PDB entry 5TKJ | X-ray diffraction, 2.12 A resolution | chains A and B of the 3 polymer chains in the assembly

# Chain A
Protein: vFP1.01 chimeric mouse antibody heavy chain
From: Mus musculus
Notes: antibody fragment or engineered binder
Sequence (221 residues; numbered 1 to 216 plus 5 insertion-coded residues; the number before each row is that of its first residue; a row labelled like 82A-82C holds insertion residues (82A, then the next letters in order)):
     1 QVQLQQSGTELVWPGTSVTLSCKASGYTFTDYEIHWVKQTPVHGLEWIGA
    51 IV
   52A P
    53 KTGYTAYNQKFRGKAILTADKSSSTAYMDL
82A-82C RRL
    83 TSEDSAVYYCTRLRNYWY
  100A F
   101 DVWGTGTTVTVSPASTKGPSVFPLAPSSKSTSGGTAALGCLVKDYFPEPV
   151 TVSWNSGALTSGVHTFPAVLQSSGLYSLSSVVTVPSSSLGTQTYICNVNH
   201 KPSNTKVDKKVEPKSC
Not modelled in the structure: 127-133, 214-216
Disulfides: Cys-22/Cys-92, Cys-140/Cys-196

# Chain B
Protein: vFP1.01 chimeric mouse antibody light chain
From: Mus musculus
Notes: antibody fragment or engineered binder
Sequence (219 residues; numbered 1 to 214 plus 5 insertion-coded residues; the number before each row is that of its first residue; a row labelled like 27A-27E holds insertion residues (27A, then the next letters in order)):
     1 DFLMAQTPLSLPVSLGDQASISCRSSQ
27A-27E SIVYS
    28 DGNTYLEWYLQRPGQSPKLLIYKVSNRFSGVPDRFSGSGSGTDFTLRISR
    78 VEAEDLGIYYCFQGSHVPYTFGGGTKLEIKRTVAAPSVFIFPPSDEQLKS
   128 GTASVVCLLNNFYPREAKVQWKVDNALQSGNSQESVTEQDSKDSTYSLSS
   178 TLTLSKADYEKHKVYACEVTHQGLSSPVTKSFNRGEC
Not modelled in the structure: 214
Disulfides: Cys-23/Cys-88, Cys-134/Cys-194

# Interface between chain A and chain B
Contacting residue pairs (56; chain A residue first):
  His-35(A) / Tyr-96(B)
  Gln-39(A) / Gln-38(B)  hydrogen bond
  Gly-44(A) / Tyr-87(B)
  Leu-45(A) / Gln-38(B)
  Leu-45(A) / Tyr-87(B)  hydrophobic
  Leu-45(A) / Phe-98(B)
  Trp-47(A) / Pro-95(B)  hydrophobic
  Trp-47(A) / Tyr-96(B)
  Trp-47(A) / Phe-98(B)
  Tyr-91(A) / Gln-38(B)  hydrogen bond
  Tyr-91(A) / Gln-42(B)  hydrogen bond (side chain-backbone)
  Tyr-91(A) / Ser-43(B)
  Tyr-98(A) / Tyr-32(B)
  Trp-99(A) / Glu-34(B)
  Tyr-100(A) / Leu-46(B)  hydrophobic
  Tyr-100(A) / Tyr-49(B)  hydrophobic
  Tyr-100(A) / Phe-55(B)  hydrophobic
  Phe-100A(A) / Tyr-36(B)  hydrogen bond (backbone-side chain)
  Phe-100A(A) / Leu-46(B)
  Phe-100A(A) / Phe-89(B)  hydrophobic
  Asp-101(A) / Phe-55(B)
  Trp-103(A) / Pro-44(B)
  Gly-104(A) / Ser-43(B)  hydrogen bond (backbone-side chain)
  Thr-105(A) / Ser-43(B)
  Phe-122(A) / Ser-121(B)
  Phe-122(A) / Glu-123(B)
  Phe-122(A) / Gln-124(B)
  Pro-123(A) / Ser-121(B)
  Pro-123(A) / Glu-123(B)
  Leu-124(A) / Phe-118(B)
  Leu-124(A) / Val-133(B)  hydrophobic
  Ala-125(A) / Phe-118(B)
  Thr-135(A) / Phe-116(B)
  Ala-137(A) / Phe-116(B)  hydrophobic
  Ala-137(A) / Phe-118(B)
  Ala-137(A) / Leu-135(B)  hydrophobic
  Leu-141(A) / Ser-131(B)
  Lys-143(A) / Gln-124(B)
  Lys-143(A) / Ser-131(B)
  His-164(A) / Asn-137(B)  hydrogen bond
  His-164(A) / Asn-138(B)  hydrogen bond
  His-164(A) / Ser-174(B)  hydrogen bond
  Phe-166(A) / Leu-135(B)  hydrophobic
  Phe-166(A) / Ser-162(B)
  Phe-166(A) / Thr-164(B)
  Phe-166(A) / Ser-174(B)
  Phe-166(A) / Leu-175(B)
  Phe-166(A) / Ser-176(B)
  Pro-167(A) / Ser-162(B)  hydrogen bond (backbone-side chain)
  Pro-167(A) / Val-163(B)
  Val-169(A) / Gln-160(B)
  Val-169(A) / Glu-161(B)
  Leu-170(A) / Gln-160(B)  hydrogen bond (backbone-side chain)
  Gln-171(A) / Gln-160(B)
  Ser-179(A) / Ser-176(B)  hydrogen bond
  Val-181(A) / Leu-135(B)  hydrophobic
Other interface residues (no listed pair), chain A (39 interface residues in all): Val-37, Glu-46, Ala-58, Asn-60, Pro-126, Ala-136, Leu-138, Thr-165, Thr-183
Other interface residues (no listed pair), chain B (40 interface residues in all): Tyr-27D, Asp-28, Lys-50, Val-94, Pro-119, Thr-129, Asp-167

# Overview
Chain A and chain B form an interface of 39 and 40 residues respectively; the contacts include 11 hydrogen
bonds. Polar contacts include Gln-39(A)/Gln-38(B), Tyr-91(A)/Gln-38(B) and Tyr-91(A)/Gln-42(B).
Here chain A is vFP1.01 chimeric mouse antibody heavy chain and chain B is vFP1.01 chimeric mouse antibody
light chain, both from Mus musculus. Entry 5TKJ (Structure of vaccine-elicited diverse HIV-1 neutralizing
antibody vFP1.01 in complex with HIV-1 fusion peptide residue 512-519) was determined by X-ray diffraction,
deposited together with 5TKK, 6CDE, 6CDI and 6CDO.
